Entry 7SG0 (X-ray diffraction, 3.00 A resolution); this record covers chains C and E of the 5 polymer chains in the assembly.

[Chain C]
Molecule: DQ2-glia-omega1 peptide
From: Homo sapiens
Sequence (11 residues; numbered 0 to 10; the number before each row is that of its first residue; numbering starts at 0):
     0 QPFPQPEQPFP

[Chain E]
Molecule: T-cell receptor, w316, beta chain
From: Homo sapiens
Sequence (240 residues; row label = number of the first residue in the row; note: 14 numbers in that range are skipped by the numbering (no residue carries them; nothing is unmodelled there)):
     4 HMQTPSNKVTEKGKYVELRCDPISGH
    37 TALYWYRQSLGQGPEFLIYFQG
    63 TGAADDSGLPNDRFFAVRP
    83 EGSVSTLKIQRTERGDSAVYLCASSQGQ
   113 DTEAFFGQGTRLTVVEDLNKVFPPEVAVFEPSEAEISHTQKATLVCLATG
   163 FFPDHVELSWWVNGKEVHSGVCTDPQPLKEQPALNDSRYALSSRLRVSAT
   213 FWQNPRNHFRCQVQFYGLSENDEWTQDRAKPVTQIVSAEAWGRAD
Unresolved in the structure: 4, 257
Disulfide bonds: Cys23-Cys104, Cys158-Cys223

[Interface between chain C and chain E]
Pairs across the interface - 4 pairs, chain C then chain E:
  Pro5(C) with Gln110(E)
  Gln7(C) with Gln110(E), hydrogen bond (side chain-backbone)
  Pro8(C) with Gln57(E)
  Pro10(C) with Gln108(E), hydrogen bond (backbone-side chain)
Also at the interface, not in a pair above, chain C (5 interface residues in all): Phe9
Also at the interface, not in a pair above, chain E (6 interface residues in all): Gly28, Thr37, Gly109
The authors on this interface:
  - pairs named by the authors: Gln110(E)-Gln7(C) (backbone contact)

[Summary]
5 residues of chain C face 6 of chain E across their interface, with 2 hydrogen bonds. Among the polar pairs
are Gln7(C)-Gln110(E) and Pro10(C)-Gln108(E). The authors report a backbone contact between Gln110(E) and
Gln7(C).
Chain C is DQ2-glia-omega1 peptide and chain E is T-cell receptor, w316, beta chain, both from Homo sapiens;
the structure, W316 TCR in complex with HLA-DQ2-omega1, was determined by X-ray diffraction, deposited
together with 7SG1 and 7SG2.
